1QFY - chain A; structure by X-ray diffraction, 1.80 A resolution.

[Chain A]
Molecule: Protein (ferredoxin: nadp+ reductase)
Source organism: Pisum sativum
Notes: EC 1.18.1.2
Reference sequence: P10933 (FENR1_PEA); residues 1-308 here correspond to UniProt positions 53-360 (UniProt number = residue number + 52)
Amino-acid sequence (308 residues; row label = number of the first residue in the row):
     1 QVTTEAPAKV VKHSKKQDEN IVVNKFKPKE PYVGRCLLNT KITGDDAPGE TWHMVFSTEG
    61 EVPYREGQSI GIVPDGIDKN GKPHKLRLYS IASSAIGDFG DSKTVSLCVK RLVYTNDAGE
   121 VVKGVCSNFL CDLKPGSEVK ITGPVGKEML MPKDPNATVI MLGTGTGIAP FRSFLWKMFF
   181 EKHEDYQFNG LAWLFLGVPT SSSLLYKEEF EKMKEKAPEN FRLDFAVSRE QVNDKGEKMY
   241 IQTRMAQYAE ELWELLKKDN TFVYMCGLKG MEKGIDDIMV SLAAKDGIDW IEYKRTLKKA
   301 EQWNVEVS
Differences from the reference sequence: engineered mutation Ser-308 (Tyr360 in P10933)
Curated features (UniProtKB/Swiss-Prot):
  - binding site (FAD): Arg-87 to Ser-90, Cys-108 to Lys-110, Tyr-114, Val-125 to Ser-127, Thr-166
  - binding site (NADP(+)): Ser-90, Lys-110, Thr-166, Val-198, Pro-199, Ser-228, Arg-229, Lys-238, Gly-267, Leu-268, Glu-306
Ligand contacts:
  - FAD (flavin-adenine dinucleotide): Ser-69, Arg-87, Leu-88, Tyr-89, Ser-90, Cys-108, Val-109, Lys-110, Leu-112, Tyr-114, Gly-124, Val-125, Cys-126, Ser-127, Thr-166, Ala-169, Glu-306, Ser-308
  - NADP (NAP; NADP nicotinamide-adenine-dinucleotide phosphate): Ser-90, Lys-110, Thr-164, Gly-165, Thr-166, Gly-167, Gly-197, Val-198, Pro-199, Ser-228, Arg-229, Lys-238, Tyr-240, Ile-241, Gln-242, Cys-266, Gly-267, Leu-268, Gly-270, Met-271, Glu-306, Val-307, Ser-308

[Summary]
Bound to chain A: flavin-adenine dinucleotide and NADP. Curated annotation (UniProt) lists 12 FAD-binding
residues and 11 NADP+-binding residues.
Chain A is Protein (ferredoxin: nadp+ reductase) (Pisum sativum); the structure, Pea fnr Y308S mutant in
complex with nadp+, was determined by X-ray diffraction (same publication as 1QFZ, 1QG0 and 1QGA).
